Entry 1PMJ (X-ray diffraction, 1.55 A resolution); this record covers chain X.

== Chain X ==
Name: beta-1,4-mannanase
From: Caldicellulosiruptor saccharolyticus
Notes: EC 3.2.1.78; fragment: Carbohydrate-binding module
UniProt: P77847 (P77847_CALSA); residues 1-185 here correspond to UniProt positions 36-220 (UniProt number = residue number + 35)
Sequence (185 residues; row label = number of the first residue in the row):
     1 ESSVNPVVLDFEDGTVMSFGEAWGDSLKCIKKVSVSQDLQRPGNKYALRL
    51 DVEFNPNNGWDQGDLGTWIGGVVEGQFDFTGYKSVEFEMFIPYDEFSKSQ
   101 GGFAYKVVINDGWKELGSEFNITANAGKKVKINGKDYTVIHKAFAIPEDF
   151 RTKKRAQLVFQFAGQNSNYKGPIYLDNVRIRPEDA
Metal / ion sites: Ca2+: D10, E12, N44, Y46, D176

== In short ==
D10, E12, N44, Y46 and D176 form the Ca2+ site.
Chain X is beta-1,4-mannanase (Caldicellulosiruptor saccharolyticus); the structure, Crystal structure of
Caldicellulosiruptor saccharolyticus CBM27-1, was determined by X-ray diffraction, deposited together with
1PMH.
